PDB entry 6NBI | electron microscopy, 4.00 A resolution | chains A and N of the 6 polymer chains in the assembly

Chain A:
Molecule: Gs protein alpha subunit
From: Bos taurus
Sequence (378 residues; row label = number of the first residue in the row; note: 16 numbers in that range are skipped by the numbering (no residue carries them; nothing is unmodelled there)):
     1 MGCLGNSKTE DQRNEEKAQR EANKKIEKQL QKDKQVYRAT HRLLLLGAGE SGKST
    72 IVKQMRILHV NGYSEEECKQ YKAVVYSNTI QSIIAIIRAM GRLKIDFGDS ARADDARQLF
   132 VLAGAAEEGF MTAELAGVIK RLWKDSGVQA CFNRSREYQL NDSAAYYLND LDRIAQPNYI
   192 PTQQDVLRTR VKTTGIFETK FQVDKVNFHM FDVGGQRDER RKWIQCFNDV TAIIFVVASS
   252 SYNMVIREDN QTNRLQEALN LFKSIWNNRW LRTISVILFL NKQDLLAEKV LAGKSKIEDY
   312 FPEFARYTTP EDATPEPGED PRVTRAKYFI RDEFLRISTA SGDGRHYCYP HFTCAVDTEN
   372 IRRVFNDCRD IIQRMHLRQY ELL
Unresolved in the structure: 1-10, 72-204, 252-261, 304-307

Chain N:
Molecule: Nanobody-35
From: synthetic construct
Notes: antibody fragment or engineered binder
Sequence (126 residues; row label = number of the first residue in the row):
     1 QVQLQESGGG LVQPGGSLRL SCAASGFTFS NYKMNWVRQA PGKGLEWVSD ISQSGASISY
    61 TGSVKGRFTI SRDNAKNTLY LQMNSLKPED TAVYYCARCP APFTRDCFDV TSTTYAYRGQ
   121 GTQVTV
Disulfides: C22-C96, C99-C107

How chain A and chain N interact:
Contacting residue pairs (26; chain A residue first):
  R228(A) with T113(N), hydrogen bond (side chain-backbone)
  D229(A) with T111(N), hydrogen bond (backbone-side chain); T113(N)
  E230(A) with T111(N); Y115(N)
  R232(A) with P100(N); F108(N); Y115(N)
  Q262(A) with K43(N), hydrogen bond (backbone-side chain)
  T263(A) with K43(N); G44(N)
  Q267(A) with W47(N)
  N271(A) with W47(N)
  L272(A) with F108(N), hydrophobic
  K274(A) with D50(N), salt bridge; S59(N)
  S275(A) with D106(N); C107(N), hydrogen bond (side chain-backbone); F108(N)
  N278(A) with R105(N)
  N279(A) with D106(N)
  Y311(A) with G62(N); S63(N)
  P313(A) with G62(N)
  E314(A) with K65(N), salt bridge
  S352(A) with R105(N)
Other interface residues (no listed pair), chain A (18 interface residues in all): N264
Other interface residues (no listed pair), chain N (19 interface residues in all): E46, T61, T114

Summary:
The interface between chain A and chain N involves 18 residues on one side and 19 on the other, with 4
hydrogen bonds and 2 salt bridges. Among the polar pairs are K274(A)-D50(N), E314(A)-K65(N) and
R228(A)-T113(N).
Chain A is Gs protein alpha subunit (Bos taurus) and chain N is Nanobody-35 (synthetic construct); the
structure, Cryo-EM structure of parathyroid hormone receptor type 1 in complex with a long-acting parathyroid
hormone analog ..., was determined by electron microscopy (same publication as 6NBF and 6NBH).
